1OK7 - chains B and C of the 3 polymer chains in the assembly; structure by X-ray diffraction, 1.65 A resolution.

# Chain B
Name: DNA polymerase III
Source organism: Escherichia coli
Notes: EC 2.7.7.7
Reference sequence: P00583 (DP3B_ECOLI); residue numbers follow UniProt; this construct covers 1-366
Amino-acid sequence (366 residues; each row starts with the number of its first residue):
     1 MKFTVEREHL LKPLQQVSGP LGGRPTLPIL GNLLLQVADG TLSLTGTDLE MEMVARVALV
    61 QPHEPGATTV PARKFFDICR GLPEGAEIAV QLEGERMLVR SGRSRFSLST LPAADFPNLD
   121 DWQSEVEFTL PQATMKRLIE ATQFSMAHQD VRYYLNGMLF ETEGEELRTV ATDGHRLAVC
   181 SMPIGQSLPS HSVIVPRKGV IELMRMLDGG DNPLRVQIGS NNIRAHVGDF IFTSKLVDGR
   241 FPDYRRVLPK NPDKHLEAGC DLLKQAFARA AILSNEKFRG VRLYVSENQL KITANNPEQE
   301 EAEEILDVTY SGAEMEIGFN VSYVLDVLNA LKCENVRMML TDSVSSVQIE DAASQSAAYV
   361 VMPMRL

# Chain C
Name: DNA polymerase IV
Notes: EC 2.7.7.7; fragment: c-terminus of dna pol iv residues 336-351
Reference sequence: Q47155 (DPO4_ECOLI); residues 1-16 here correspond to UniProt positions 336-351 (UniProt number = residue number + 335)
Amino-acid sequence (16 residues; numbered 1 to 16; the number before each row is that of its first residue):
     1 VTLLDPQMER QLVLGL
Unresolved in the structure: 1-9

# Chain B / chain C interface
Residue-residue contacts - 29 pairs, chain B then chain C:
  Thr172(B) with Leu16(C)
  Gly174(B) with Val13(C); Leu14(C), hydrogen bond (backbone-backbone); Leu16(C)
  His175(B) with Gln11(C); Leu12(C); Val13(C); Leu14(C)
  Arg176(B) with Leu14(C)
  Leu177(B) with Leu14(C)
  Pro242(B) with Leu16(C)
  Val247(B) with Leu14(C), hydrophobic; Gly15(C); Leu16(C), hydrophobic
  Phe278(B) with Arg10(C)
  Asn320(B) with Gln11(C)
  Tyr323(B) with Gln11(C)
  Val344(B) with Leu12(C)
  Ser346(B) with Leu14(C)
  Val360(B) with Leu14(C), hydrophobic
  Met362(B) with Gln11(C), hydrogen bond (backbone-side chain); Leu12(C); Val13(C); Leu14(C), hydrophobic
  Pro363(B) with Gln11(C), hydrogen bond (backbone-side chain); Leu12(C), hydrogen bond (backbone-backbone)
  Met364(B) with Arg10(C); Gln11(C)
  Arg365(B) with Arg10(C), hydrogen bond (backbone-backbone)
Also at the interface, not in a pair above, chain B (19 interface residues in all): Asp243, Arg246

# Overview
The interface between chain B and chain C involves 19 residues on one side and 7 on the other, with 5 hydrogen
bonds. Polar pairs include Met362(B)-Gln11(C), Pro363(B)-Gln11(C) and Gly174(B)-Leu14(C).
Chain B is DNA polymerase III (Escherichia coli) and chain C is DNA polymerase IV; the structure, A Conserved
protein binding-site on Bacterial Sliding Clamps, was determined by X-ray diffraction.
